7R5R - chains G and J of the 12 polymer chains in the assembly; structure by electron microscopy, 2.44 A resolution.

[Chain G]
Name: Histone H2A type 1-C
Organism: Homo sapiens
Reference sequence: Q93077 (H2A1C_HUMAN); residues 0-129 here correspond to UniProt positions 1-130 (UniProt number = residue number + 1)
Chain sequence (130 residues; numbered 0 to 129; the number before each row is that of its first residue; numbering starts at 0):
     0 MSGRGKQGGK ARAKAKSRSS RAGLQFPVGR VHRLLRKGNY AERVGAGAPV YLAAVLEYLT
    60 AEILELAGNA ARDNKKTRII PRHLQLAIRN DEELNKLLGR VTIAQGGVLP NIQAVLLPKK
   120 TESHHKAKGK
Not modelled in the structure: 0-14, 118-129
Swiss-Prot annotation at these positions:
  - modified residue: Ser1 (N-acetylserine), Arg3 (Citrulline), Lys5 (N6-(2-hydroxyisobutyryl)lysine), Lys9 (N6-(2-hydroxyisobutyryl)lysine), Lys13 (N6-(beta-hydroxybutyryl)lysine), Lys36 (N6-(2-hydroxyisobutyryl)lysine), Lys74 (N6-(2-hydroxyisobutyryl)lysine), Lys75 (N6-(2-hydroxyisobutyryl)lysine), Lys95 (N6-(2-hydroxyisobutyryl)lysine), Gln104 (N5-methylglutamine), Lys118 (N6-(2-hydroxyisobutyryl)lysine), Lys119 (N6-crotonyllysine), Thr120 (Phosphothreonine), Lys125 (N6-crotonyllysine)
  - cross-link (Glycyl lysine isopeptide (Lys-Gly)): Lys13 (interchain with G-Cter in ubiquitin), Lys15 (interchain with G-Cter in ubiquitin), Lys119 (interchain with G-Cter in ubiquitin)

[Chain J]
Molecule: 171-nt DNA strand
Sequence (171 nucleotides; numbered -97 to 73; the number before each row is that of its first residue; numbers below 1 keep their minus sign (DC-97 is residue -97)):
   -97 CCGCTTTGAG GCCTTCGTTG GAAACGGGAA TATGTTCACA TAAAAACTAG ACAGAAGCAT
   -37 TCTCAGAAAC TTCTATGTGA TGTTTGCATT CAACTCATAG AGTTGAACAT TCCTTTTCAT
    23 AGAGCAGTTT TGAAACACTC TTTTTGTAGT ATCTGGAATT GGACATTTGG A
Not modelled in the structure: -97 to -69, 65-73

[How chain G and chain J interact]
Residue-residue contacts (8; chain G residue first):
  Lys15(G) with DA-42(J), phosphate contact
  Arg17(G) with DA-43(J), salt bridge to the phosphate
  Arg20(G) with DA-42(J), salt bridge to the phosphate
  Gly28(G) with DA-43(J), phosphate contact
  Arg29(G) with DG-44(J), phosphate contact
  Arg32(G) with DG-44(J), salt bridge to the phosphate
  Arg42(G) with DT-35(J), sugar contact
  Arg77(G) with DA-54(J), sugar contact
Interface residues without a listed pair, chain G (9 interface residues in all): Ser16
Interface residues without a listed pair, chain J (7 interface residues in all): DA-45, DC-36

[Summary]
The interface between chain G and chain J involves 9 residues on one side and 7 on the other; the contacts
include 3 salt bridges. Polar pairs include Arg17(G)-DA-43(J), Arg20(G)-DA-42(J) and Arg32(G)-DG-44(J).
Chain G is Histone H2A type 1-C (Homo sapiens) and chain J is a 171-nt DNA strand; the structure, Structure of
the human CCAN CENP-A alpha-satellite complex, was determined by electron microscopy, deposited together with
7PB4, 7PB8, 7PII, 7PKN, 7R5S, 7R5V, 7YWX and 7YYH.
